7YP7 - chains A and N of the 5 polymer chains in the assembly; structure by electron microscopy, 3.10 A resolution.

== Chain A ==
Molecule: Guanine nucleotide-binding protein G(s) subunit alpha isoforms short
Source organism: Homo sapiens
UniProt: P63092 (GNAS2_HUMAN); residues 1-394 here = UniProt positions 1-394
Amino-acid sequence (394 residues; each row starts with the number of its first residue):
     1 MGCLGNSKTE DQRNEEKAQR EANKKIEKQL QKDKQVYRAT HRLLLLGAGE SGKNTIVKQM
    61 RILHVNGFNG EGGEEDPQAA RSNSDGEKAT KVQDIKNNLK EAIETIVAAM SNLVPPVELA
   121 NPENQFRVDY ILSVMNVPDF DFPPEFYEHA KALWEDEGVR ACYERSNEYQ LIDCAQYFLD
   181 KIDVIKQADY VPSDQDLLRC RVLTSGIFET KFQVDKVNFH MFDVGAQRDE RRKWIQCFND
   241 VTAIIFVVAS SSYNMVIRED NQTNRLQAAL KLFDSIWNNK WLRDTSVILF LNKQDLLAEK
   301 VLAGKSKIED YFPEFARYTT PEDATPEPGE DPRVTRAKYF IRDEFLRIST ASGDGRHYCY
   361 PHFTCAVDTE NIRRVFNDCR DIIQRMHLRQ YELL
Not modelled in the structure: 1-8, 60-204, 256-262
Construct notes: engineered mutation Asn54 (Ser in P63092), Ala226 (Gly in P63092), Ala268 (Glu in P63092), Lys271 (Asn in P63092), Asp274 (Lys in P63092), Lys280 (Arg in P63092), Asp284 (Thr in P63092), Thr285 (Ile in P63092)

== Chain N ==
Molecule: Nano-body 35
Source organism: Lama glama
Amino-acid sequence (160 residues; numbered -21 to 138; the number before each row is that of its first residue; numbers below 1 keep their minus sign (Met-21 is residue -21)):
   -21 MKYLLPTAAA GLLLLAAQPA MAQVQLQESG GGLVQPGGSL RLSCAASGFT FSNYKMNWVR
    39 QAPGKGLEWV SDISQSGASI SYTGSVKGRF TISRDNAKNT LYLQMNSLKP EDTAVYYCAR
    99 CPAPFTRDCF DVTSTTYAYR GQGTQVTVSS HHHHHHEPEA
Not modelled in the structure: -21 to 0, 129-138
Disulfide bonds: Cys99-Cys107

== How chain A and chain N interact ==
Pairs across the interface - 24 pairs, chain A then chain N:
  Arg228(A) - Thr114(N)  hydrogen bond
  Asp229(A) - Ser112(N)
  Asp229(A) - Thr113(N)
  Glu230(A) - Asp109(N)
  Glu230(A) - Ser112(N)
  Glu230(A) - Thr114(N)
  Glu230(A) - Tyr115(N)
  Arg231(A) - Asp109(N)  hydrogen bond (backbone-side chain)
  Arg232(A) - Pro100(N)
  Arg232(A) - Asp109(N)  salt bridge
  Arg232(A) - Tyr115(N)
  Thr263(A) - Glu46(N)
  Gln267(A) - Trp47(N)
  Gln267(A) - Thr61(N)
  Lys271(A) - Trp47(N)
  Ser275(A) - Asp106(N)
  Ser275(A) - Phe108(N)
  Asn278(A) - Arg105(N)
  Asn279(A) - Asp106(N)
  Asn279(A) - Phe108(N)
  Tyr311(A) - Gly62(N)
  Pro313(A) - Gly62(N)
  Pro313(A) - Lys65(N)
  Ser352(A) - Arg105(N)  hydrogen bond
Also at the interface, not in a pair above, chain A (18 interface residues in all): Asn264, Ile276, Asp310, Phe312
Also at the interface, not in a pair above, chain N (19 interface residues in all): Lys43, Ser63, Cys107, Ala116, Tyr117

== Summary ==
Chain A and chain N form an interface of 18 and 19 residues respectively; the contacts include 3 hydrogen
bonds and 1 salt bridge. Polar contacts include Arg232(A)-Asp109(N), Arg228(A)-Thr114(N) and
Arg231(A)-Asp109(N).
Here chain A is Guanine nucleotide-binding protein G(s) subunit alpha isoforms short (Homo sapiens) and chain
N is Nano-body 35 (Lama glama). Entry 7YP7 (apo-ADGRG2 coupled to Gs) was determined by electron microscopy.
